PDB entry 8VAE | electron microscopy, 3.70 A resolution | chain A

[Chain A]
Molecule: Serum albumin
Organism: Homo sapiens
Reference sequence: P02768 (ALBU_HUMAN); residues 1-585 here correspond to UniProt positions 25-609 (UniProt number = residue number + 24)
Chain sequence (585 residues; row label = number of the first residue in the row):
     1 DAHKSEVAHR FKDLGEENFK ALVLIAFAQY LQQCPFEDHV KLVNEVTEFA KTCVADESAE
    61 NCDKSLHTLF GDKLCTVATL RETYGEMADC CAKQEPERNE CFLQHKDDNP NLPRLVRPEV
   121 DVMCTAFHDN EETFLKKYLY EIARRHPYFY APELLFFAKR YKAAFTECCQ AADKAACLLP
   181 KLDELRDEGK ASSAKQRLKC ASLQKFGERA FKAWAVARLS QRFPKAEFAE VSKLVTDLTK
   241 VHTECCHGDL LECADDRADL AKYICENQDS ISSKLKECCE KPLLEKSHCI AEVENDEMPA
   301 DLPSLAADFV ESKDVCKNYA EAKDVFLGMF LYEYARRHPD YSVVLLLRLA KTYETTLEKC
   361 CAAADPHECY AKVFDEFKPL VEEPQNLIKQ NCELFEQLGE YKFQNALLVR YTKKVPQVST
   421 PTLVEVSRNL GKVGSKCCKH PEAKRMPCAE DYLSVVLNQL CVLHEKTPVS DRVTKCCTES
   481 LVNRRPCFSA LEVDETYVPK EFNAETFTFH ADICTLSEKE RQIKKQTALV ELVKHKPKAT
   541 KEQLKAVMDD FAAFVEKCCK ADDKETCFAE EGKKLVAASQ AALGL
Disordered / not traced: 1, 583-585
UniProt features mapped onto this chain:
  - binding site (Cu cation): His-3
  - binding site (Ca(2+)): Glu-6, Asp-13, Glu-244, Asp-249, Glu-252, Asp-255, Asp-259
  - binding site (Zn(2+)): His-67, His-247, Asp-249
  - binding site ((4Z,15Z)-bilirubin IXalpha): Lys-240
  - site: Lys-4 (Not glycated), Lys-20 (Not glycated), Lys-41 (Not glycated), Lys-64 (Not glycated), Lys-73 (Not glycated), Lys-93 (Not glycated), Lys-106 (Not glycated), Lys-136 (Not glycated), Lys-159 (Not glycated), Lys-174 (Not glycated), Lys-181 (Not glycated), Lys-190 (Not glycated), Lys-195 (Not glycated), Lys-199 (Aspirin-acetylated lysine), Lys-205 (Not glycated), Lys-212 (Not glycated), Lys-240 (Not glycated), Lys-262 (Not glycated), Lys-274 (Not glycated), Lys-286 (Not glycated) and 18 more in UniProt
  - modified residue: Ser-5 (Phosphoserine), Ser-58 (Phosphoserine), Ser-65 (Phosphoserine), Thr-83 (Phosphothreonine), Lys-205 (N6-succinyllysine), Ser-273 (Phosphoserine), Ser-419 (Phosphoserine), Thr-420 (Phosphothreonine), Thr-422 (Phosphothreonine), Lys-436 (N6-succinyllysine), Ser-489 (Phosphoserine), Lys-519 (N6-succinyllysine), Lys-534 (N6-methyllysine), Lys-564 (N6-succinyllysine)
  - glycosylation: Lys-12 (N-linked (Glc) (glycation) lysine), Lys-51 (N-linked (Glc) (glycation) lysine), Lys-137 (N-linked (Glc) (glycation) lysine), Lys-162 (N-linked (Glc) (glycation) lysine), Lys-199 (N-linked (Glc) (glycation) lysine), Lys-225 (N-linked (Glc) (glycation) lysine), Lys-233 (N-linked (Glc) (glycation) lysine), Lys-276 (N-linked (Glc) (glycation) lysine), Lys-281 (N-linked (Glc) (glycation) lysine), Lys-313 (N-linked (Glc) (glycation) lysine), Lys-317 (N-linked (Glc) (glycation) lysine), Asn-318 (N-linked (GlcNAc...) asparagine), Lys-323 (N-linked (Glc) (glycation) lysine), Lys-351 (N-linked (Glc) (glycation) lysine), Lys-378 (N-linked (Glc) (glycation) lysine), Lys-413 (N-linked (Glc) (glycation) lysine), Lys-439 (N-linked (Glc) (glycation) lysine), Lys-444 (N-linked (Glc) (glycation) lysine), Asp-494 (N-linked (GlcNAc...) asparagine), Lys-525 (N-linked (Glc) (glycation) lysine) and 4 more in UniProt
Disulfide bonds: Cys-53/Cys-62, Cys-75/Cys-91, Cys-90/Cys-101, Cys-124/Cys-169, Cys-168/Cys-177, Cys-200/Cys-246, Cys-245/Cys-253, Cys-265/Cys-279, Cys-278/Cys-289, Cys-316/Cys-361, Cys-360/Cys-369, Cys-392/Cys-438, Cys-437/Cys-448, Cys-461/Cys-477, Cys-476/Cys-487, Cys-514/Cys-559, Cys-558/Cys-567

[In short]
Curated annotation (UniProt) lists Cu cation-binding residue His-3, 7 Ca2+-binding residues, 3 Zn2+-binding
residues and (4Z,15Z)-bilirubin IXalpha-binding residue Lys-240.
Chain A is Serum albumin (Homo sapiens); the structure, Cryogenic electron microscopy structure of human serum
albumin in complex with salicylic acid, was determined by electron microscopy, deposited together with 8VAC
and 8VAF.
